8HHC - chains A and D of the 7 polymer chains in the assembly; structure by electron microscopy, 3.30 A resolution.

# Chain A
Protein: ATP synthase subunit alpha
From: Bacillus sp. PS3
Notes: EC 7.1.2.2
Reference sequence: A0A0M3VGF9 (A0A0M3VGF9_BACP3); residue numbers follow UniProt; this construct covers 2-502
Sequence (501 residues; numbered 2 to 502; the number before each row is that of its first residue):
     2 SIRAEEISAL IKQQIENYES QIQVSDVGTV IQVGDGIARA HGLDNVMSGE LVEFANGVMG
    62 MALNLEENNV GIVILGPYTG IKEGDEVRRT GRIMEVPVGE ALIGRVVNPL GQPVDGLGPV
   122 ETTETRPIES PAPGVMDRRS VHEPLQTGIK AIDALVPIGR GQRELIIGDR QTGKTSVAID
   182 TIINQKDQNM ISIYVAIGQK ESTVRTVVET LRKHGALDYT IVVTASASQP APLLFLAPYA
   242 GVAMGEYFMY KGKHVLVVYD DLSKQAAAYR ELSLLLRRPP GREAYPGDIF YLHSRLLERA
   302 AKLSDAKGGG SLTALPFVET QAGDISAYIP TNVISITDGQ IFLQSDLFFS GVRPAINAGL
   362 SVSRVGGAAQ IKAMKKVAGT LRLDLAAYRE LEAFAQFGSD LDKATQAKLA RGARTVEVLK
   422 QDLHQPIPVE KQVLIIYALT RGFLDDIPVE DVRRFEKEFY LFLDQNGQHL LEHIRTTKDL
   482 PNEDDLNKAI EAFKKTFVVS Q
Not modelled in the structure: 2-23, 502
Sequence notes: conflict Pro132 (Arg in A0A0M3VGF9), Ser193 (Cys in A0A0M3VGF9), Phe463 (Trp in A0A0M3VGF9)
Bound ions: Mg2+: Thr176 (together with ATP)
Ligand contacts: ATP (adenosine-5'-triphosphate): Asp170, Arg171, Gln172, Thr173, Gly174, Lys175, Thr176, Ser177, Glu320, Phe349, Arg354, Pro355, Gln422, Asp423, Leu424

# Chain D
Protein: ATP synthase subunit beta
From: Bacillus sp. PS3
Notes: EC 7.1.2.2
Reference sequence: A0A0M4U1P9 (A0A0M4U1P9_BACP3); residues 1-473 here = UniProt positions 1-473
Sequence (484 residues; numbered -10 to 473; the number before each row is that of its first residue; numbers below 1 keep their minus sign (Met-10 is residue -10)):
   -10 MHHHHHHHHH HMTRGRVIQV MGPVVDVKFE NGHLPAIYNA LKIQHKARNE NEVDIDLTLE
    50 VALHLGDDTV RTIAMASTDG LIRGMEVIDT GAPISVPVGE VTLGRVFNVL GEPIDLEGDI
   110 PADARRDPIH RPAPKFEELA TEVEILETGI KVVDLLAPYI KGGKIGLFGG AGVGKTVLIQ
   170 ELIHNIAQEH GGISVFAGVG ERTREGNDLY HEMKDSGVIS KTAMVFGQMN EPPGARMRVA
   230 LTGLTMAEYF RDEQGQDVLL FIDNIFRFTQ AGSEVSALLG RMPSAVGYQP TLATEMGQLQ
   290 ERITSTAKGS ITSIQAIYVP ADDYTDPAPA TTFSHLDATT NLERKLAEMG IYPAVDPLAS
   350 TSRALAPEIV GEEHYQVARK VQQTLQRYKE LQDIIAILGM DELSDEDKLV VHRARRIQFF
   410 LSQNFHVAEQ FTGQPGSYVP VKETVRGFKE ILEGKYDHLP EDAFRLVGRI EEVVEKAKAM
   470 GVEV
Not modelled in the structure: -10 to 0, 472-473
Sequence notes: initiating methionine (-10); expression tag (-9 to 0)
Bound ions: Mg2+: Thr165 (together with ATP)
Ligand contacts: ATP (adenosine-5'-triphosphate): Gly159, Ala160, Gly161, Val162, Gly163, Lys164, Thr165, Val166, Glu190, Arg191, Glu194, Asp252, Asn253, Tyr307, Tyr341, Phe414, Ala417, Phe420

# How chain A and chain D interact
Residue-residue contacts - 61 pairs, chain A then chain D:
  Ile32(A) - Gly55(D)
  Gln33(A) - His53(D)
  Gln33(A) - Leu54(D)  hydrogen bond (side chain-backbone)
  Val34(A) - Ile26(D)  hydrophobic
  Val34(A) - Leu52(D)
  Val34(A) - His53(D)  hydrogen bond (backbone-backbone)
  Gly35(A) - Leu52(D)
  Asp36(A) - Leu52(D)
  Asp36(A) - Arg270(D)  salt bridge
  Tyr79(A) - Ile26(D)  hydrophobic
  Tyr79(A) - Tyr27(D)
  Thr80(A) - Ile26(D)
  Lys83(A) - Leu23(D)
  Lys83(A) - Ala25(D)
  Lys83(A) - His53(D)
  Glu84(A) - Leu23(D)
  Glu84(A) - His53(D)  hydrogen bond (backbone-side chain)
  Glu84(A) - Gly55(D)  hydrogen bond (side chain-backbone)
  Glu84(A) - Asp56(D)  hydrogen bond (side chain-backbone)
  Glu84(A) - Asp57(D)  hydrogen bond (side chain-backbone)
  Val115(A) - Phe125(D)
  Val115(A) - Glu126(D)
  Asp116(A) - Glu126(D)
  Gly117(A) - Glu126(D)
  Arg171(A) - Phe322(D)
  Arg171(A) - Thr350(D)
  Gln172(A) - Thr350(D)
  Lys201(A) - His324(D)
  Lys201(A) - Asp326(D)  salt bridge
  Glu202(A) - Phe125(D)
  Glu202(A) - Leu128(D)
  Glu202(A) - Glu290(D)
  Ser203(A) - Leu128(D)
  Ser203(A) - Thr293(D)
  Val205(A) - Phe125(D)  hydrophobic
  Arg206(A) - Phe125(D)  hydrogen bond (side chain-backbone)
  Arg206(A) - Glu126(D)  hydrogen bond (side chain-backbone)
  Arg206(A) - Glu127(D)
  Arg206(A) - Leu128(D)  hydrogen bond (side chain-backbone)
  Arg206(A) - Thr130(D)
  Ser227(A) - Glu290(D)  hydrogen bond
  Ala228(A) - Glu290(D)  hydrogen bond (backbone-side chain)
  Ala228(A) - His324(D)
  Ser229(A) - Ala122(D)
  Ser229(A) - Gln287(D)
  Ser229(A) - Glu290(D)  hydrogen bond
  Lys265(A) - Ser323(D)
  Arg271(A) - Ser273(D)
  Glu272(A) - Pro279(D)
  Glu272(A) - Thr280(D)
  Glu272(A) - Thr283(D)  hydrogen bond
  Leu276(A) - Arg270(D)
  Leu276(A) - Pro279(D)  hydrophobic
  Arg278(A) - Met271(D)
  Ala285(A) - Pro272(D)
  Gln322(A) - Ala319(D)
  Phe350(A) - Leu347(D)
  Phe350(A) - Arg368(D)
  Gln397(A) - Glu379(D)
  Gln397(A) - Ile383(D)
  Phe398(A) - Leu387(D)  hydrophobic
Interface residues without a listed pair, chain A (43 interface residues in all): Gln200, Thr207, Val209, Glu210, Ala232, Leu275, Arg279, Pro281, Glu284, Ala323, Arg354
Interface residues without a listed pair, chain D (45 interface residues in all): Thr58, Lys153, Ala274, Gly286, Tyr313, Thr314, Thr328, Arg352

# Overview
The interface between chain A and chain D involves 43 residues on one side and 45 on the other; the contacts
include 13 hydrogen bonds and 2 salt bridges. Polar contacts include Asp36(A)-Arg270(D), Lys201(A)-Asp326(D)
and Gln33(A)-Leu54(D). Bound to chain A: ATP. Chain D binds ATP.
Here chain A is ATP synthase subunit alpha and chain D is ATP synthase subunit beta, both from Bacillus sp.
PS3. Entry 8HHC (F1 domain of FoF1-ATPase from Bacillus PS3,post-hyd',lowATP) was determined by electron
microscopy (same publication as 8HH1, 8HH2, 8HH3, 8HH4, 8HH5, 8HH6 and 5 further entries).
